1V16 - chains A and B; structure by X-ray diffraction, 1.90 A resolution.

# Chain A
Molecule: 2-oxoisovalerate dehydrogenase alpha subunit
From: Homo sapiens
Notes: EC 1.2.4.4
Reference sequence: P12694 (ODBA_HUMAN); residues 1-400 here correspond to UniProt positions 46-445 (UniProt number = residue number + 45)
Sequence (400 residues; row label = number of the first residue in the row):
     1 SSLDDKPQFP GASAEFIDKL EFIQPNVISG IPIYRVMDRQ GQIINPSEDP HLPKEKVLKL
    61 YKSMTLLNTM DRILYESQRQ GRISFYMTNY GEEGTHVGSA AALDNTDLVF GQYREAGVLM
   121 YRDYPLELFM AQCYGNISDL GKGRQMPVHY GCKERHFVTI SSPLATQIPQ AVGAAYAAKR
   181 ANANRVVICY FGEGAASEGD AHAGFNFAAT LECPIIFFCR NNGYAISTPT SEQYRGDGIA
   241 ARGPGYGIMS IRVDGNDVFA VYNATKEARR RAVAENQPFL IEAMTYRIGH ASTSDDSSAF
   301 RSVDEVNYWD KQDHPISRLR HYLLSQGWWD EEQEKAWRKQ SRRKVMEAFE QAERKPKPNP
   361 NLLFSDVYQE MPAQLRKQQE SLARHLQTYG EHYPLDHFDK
Unresolved in the structure: 1-5, 289-312
Construct notes: engineered mutation Phe300 (Tyr345 in P12694)
Curated features (UniProtKB/Swiss-Prot):
  - binding site (thiamine diphosphate): Tyr113, Arg114, Ser162, Gly194, Ala195, Arg220
  - binding site (K(+)): Ser161, Pro163, Thr166, Gln167
  - binding site (Mg(2+)): Glu193, Asn222, Tyr224
  - modified residue: Ser292 (Phosphoserine), Thr293 (Phosphothreonine), Ser294 (Phosphoserine), Ser302 (Phosphoserine), Lys311 (N6-acetyllysine), Lys335 (N6-succinyllysine)
Metal / ion sites: K+: Gln112, Ser161, Pro163, Thr166, Gln167; Mn2+: Glu193, Asn222, Tyr224 (together with thiamine diphosphate)
Small-molecule neighbours:
  - benzamidine (BEN): Ile73, Glu76, Ser77, Gln80, Arg82, Met346, Phe349
  - thiamine diphosphate (TPP): Met87, Gln112, Tyr113, Arg114, Ser162, Pro163, Leu164, Gly192, Glu193, Gly194, Ala195, Glu198, Arg220, Asn222, Tyr224, Ala225, Ile226

# Chain B
Molecule: 2-oxoisovalerate dehydrogenase beta subunit
From: Homo sapiens
Notes: EC 1.2.4.4
Reference sequence: P21953 (ODBB_HUMAN); residues 1-342 here correspond to UniProt positions 51-392 (UniProt number = residue number + 50)
Sequence (342 residues; row label = number of the first residue in the row):
     1 VAHFTFQPDP EPREYGQTQK MNLFQSVTSA LDNSLAKDPT AVIFGEDVAF GGVFRCTVGL
    61 RDKYGKDRVF NTPLCEQGIV GFGIGIAVTG ATAIAEIQFA DYIFPAFDQI VNEAAKYRYR
   121 SGDLFNCGSL TIRSPWGCVG HGALYHSQSP EAFFAHCPGI KVVIPRSPFQ AKGLLLSCIE
   181 DKNPCIFFEP KILYRAAAEE VPIEPYNIPL SQAEVIQEGS DVTLVAWGTQ VHVIREVASM
   241 AKEKLGVSCE VIDLRTIIPW DVDTICKSVI KTGRLLISHE APLTGGFASE ISSTVQEECF
   301 LNLEAPISRV CGYDTPFPHI FEPFYIPDKW KCYDALRKMI NY
Unresolved in the structure: 1, 9-13
Curated features (UniProtKB/Swiss-Prot):
  - binding site (thiamine diphosphate): Tyr102
  - binding site (K(+)): Gly128, Leu130, Thr131, Cys178, Asp181, Asn183
  - modified residue (N6-acetyllysine): Lys182, Lys191
Metal / ion sites: K+: Gly128, Leu130, Thr131, Cys178, Asp181, Asn183
Small-molecule neighbours: thiamine diphosphate (TPP): Glu46, Asp47, Leu74, Glu76, Gln98, Tyr102

# How chain A and chain B interact
Pairs across the interface (90):
  Phe110(A) - Tyr117(B)
  Leu140(A) - Ser121(B)
  Leu140(A) - Gly122(B)
  Gly141(A) - Gly122(B)
  Lys142(A) - Gly122(B)  hydrogen bond (side chain-backbone)
  Arg144(A) - Tyr119(B)  hydrogen bond (side chain-backbone)
  Arg144(A) - Gly122(B)
  Gln145(A) - Arg120(B)  hydrogen bond (side chain-backbone)
  Gly151(A) - Leu124(B)
  Cys152(A) - Phe125(B)
  Lys153(A) - Leu124(B)
  Lys153(A) - Phe125(B)
  Phe157(A) - Phe125(B)
  Val158(A) - Tyr117(B)
  Val158(A) - Phe125(B)  hydrophobic
  Thr159(A) - Arg120(B)
  Thr159(A) - Ser121(B)
  Thr159(A) - Phe125(B)
  Ser161(A) - Glu113(B)  hydrogen bond
  Ser161(A) - Arg120(B)
  Pro163(A) - Asn112(B)
  Pro163(A) - Glu113(B)
  Thr166(A) - Asp108(B)
  Thr166(A) - Gln109(B)  hydrogen bond (backbone-side chain)
  Thr166(A) - Glu113(B)  hydrogen bond
  Pro169(A) - Gly81(B)
  Pro169(A) - Phe82(B)
  Pro169(A) - Gln109(B)
  Gln170(A) - Gly81(B)  hydrogen bond (backbone-backbone)
  Gln170(A) - Ile84(B)
  Gln170(A) - Gly85(B)
  Gln170(A) - Gln109(B)  hydrogen bond
  Gln170(A) - Glu113(B)  hydrogen bond
  Gln170(A) - Tyr117(B)  hydrogen bond
  Val172(A) - Phe82(B)  hydrophobic
  Gly173(A) - Phe82(B)
  Gly173(A) - Gly85(B)
  Gly173(A) - Ile86(B)
  Ala174(A) - Gly85(B)
  Ala174(A) - Ile86(B)
  Ala174(A) - Thr89(B)
  Tyr176(A) - Asp67(B)  hydrogen bond (side chain-backbone)
  Tyr176(A) - Phe70(B)
  Tyr176(A) - Phe82(B)  hydrophobic
  Ala177(A) - Thr89(B)
  Arg180(A) - Pro39(B)  hydrogen bond (side chain-backbone)
  Arg180(A) - Thr40(B)
  Arg180(A) - Val42(B)
  Arg180(A) - Asp67(B)  salt bridge
  Arg180(A) - Arg68(B)
  Gly199(A) - Gln77(B)
  Asp200(A) - Gln77(B)  hydrogen bond
  Asp200(A) - Gln109(B)  hydrogen bond
  Ala203(A) - Cys75(B)  hydrophobic
  Ala203(A) - Gly78(B)
  Asn206(A) - Pro73(B)
  Phe207(A) - Thr72(B)
  Phe207(A) - Pro73(B)
  Phe207(A) - Cys75(B)
  Phe207(A) - Gly78(B)
  Phe207(A) - Ile79(B)
  Phe207(A) - Phe82(B)  hydrophobic
  Thr210(A) - Pro73(B)
  Leu211(A) - Phe70(B)  hydrophobic
  Leu211(A) - Asn71(B)
  Leu211(A) - Phe82(B)  hydrophobic
  Leu363(A) - Tyr119(B)  hydrogen bond (backbone-side chain)
  Ser365(A) - Tyr119(B)
  Asp366(A) - Arg118(B)
  Asp366(A) - Tyr119(B)  hydrogen bond (backbone-backbone)
  Asp366(A) - Gly122(B)
  Asp366(A) - Asp123(B)
  Val367(A) - Ala115(B)
  Val367(A) - Tyr119(B)  hydrophobic
  Val367(A) - Pro158(B)  hydrophobic
  Val367(A) - Gly159(B)
  Tyr368(A) - Arg118(B)
  Tyr368(A) - Gly159(B)  hydrogen bond (side chain-backbone)
  Tyr368(A) - Ile160(B)  hydrogen bond (side chain-backbone)
  Tyr368(A) - Lys161(B)
  Tyr368(A) - Asn183(B)
  Tyr368(A) - Ile258(B)
  Gln369(A) - Arg118(B)
  Gln369(A) - Lys182(B)
  Gln369(A) - Asn183(B)  hydrogen bond (backbone-side chain)
  Glu370(A) - Lys161(B)  salt bridge
  Glu370(A) - Asn183(B)  hydrogen bond
  Pro372(A) - Pro259(B)  hydrophobic
  Gln374(A) - Val262(B)
  Lys377(A) - Glu298(B)  salt bridge
Also at the interface, not in a pair above, chain A (41 interface residues in all): Leu362
Also at the interface, not in a pair above, chain B (45 interface residues in all): Val88, Cys157

# In short
The interface between chain A and chain B involves 41 residues on one side and 45 on the other; the contacts
include 20 hydrogen bonds and 3 salt bridges. Polar pairs include Arg180(A)-Asp67(B), Glu370(A)-Lys161(B) and
Lys377(A)-Glu298(B).
Chain A is 2-oxoisovalerate dehydrogenase alpha subunit and chain B is 2-oxoisovalerate dehydrogenase beta
subunit, both from Homo sapiens; the structure, Crosstalk between cofactor binding and the phosphorylation
loop conformation in the bckd machine, was determined by X-ray diffraction (same publication as 1V11, 1V1M and
1V1R).
